2P8P - chains A and C of the 3 polymer chains in the assembly; structure by X-ray diffraction, 2.70 A resolution.

[Chain A]
Name: nmAb 2F5, light chain
Source organism: Homo sapiens
Sequence (214 residues; numbered 1 to 214; the number before each row is that of its first residue):
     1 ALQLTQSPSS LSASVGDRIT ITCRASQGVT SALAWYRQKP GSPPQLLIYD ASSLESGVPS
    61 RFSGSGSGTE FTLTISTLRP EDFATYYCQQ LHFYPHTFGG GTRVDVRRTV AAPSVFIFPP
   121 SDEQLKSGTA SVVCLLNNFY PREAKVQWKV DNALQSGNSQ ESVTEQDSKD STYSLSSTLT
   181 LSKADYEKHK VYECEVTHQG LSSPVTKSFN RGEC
Cystine bridges: Cys-23/Cys-88, Cys-134/Cys-194

[Chain C]
Name: gp41 peptide
Sequence (11 residues; numbered 0 to 10; the number before each row is that of its first residue; numbering starts at 0):
     0 LELDKWASLW X
Modified residues: NH2 (amino group) at position 10

[Chain A / chain C interface]
Contacting residue pairs (11):
  Leu-2(A) / Leu-0(C)  hydrophobic
  Leu-91(A) / Asp-3(C)
  His-92(A) / Leu-2(C)
  His-92(A) / Asp-3(C)  hydrogen bond (backbone-backbone)
  His-92(A) / Ala-6(C)
  Phe-93(A) / Glu-1(C)
  Tyr-94(A) / Glu-1(C)  hydrogen bond (backbone-backbone)
  Tyr-94(A) / Leu-2(C)
  Tyr-94(A) / Asp-3(C)
  Tyr-94(A) / Lys-4(C)  hydrogen bond (side chain-backbone)
  His-96(A) / Asp-3(C)  salt bridge
Also at the interface, not in a pair above, chain A (7 interface residues in all): Gln-27

[Overview]
7 residues of chain A face 6 of chain C across their interface, with 3 hydrogen bonds and 1 salt bridge. Polar
pairs include His-96(A)/Asp-3(C), Tyr-94(A)/Lys-4(C) and His-92(A)/Asp-3(C).
Chain A is nmAb 2F5, light chain (Homo sapiens) and chain C is gp41 peptide; the structure, Crystal structure
of the HIV-1 Cross Neutralizing Monoclonal Antibody 2F5 in complex with gp41 Peptide LELDKWASLW[N-Ac], was
determined by X-ray diffraction together with 2P8L, 2P8M, 2PR4, 3D0V, 3DRO and 3DRQ from the same study.
